6L2P - chains A and B; structure by X-ray diffraction, 2.30 A resolution.

# Chain A (and B)
Protein: Threonine--tRNA ligase
Organism: Salmonella enterica subsp. enterica serovar Cubana str. 76814
Notes: EC 6.1.1.3; chain B of this document is another copy of the same molecule, construct and numbering; everything in this record applies to it too
UniProt: V7II86 (V7II86_SALET); residues 242-642 here correspond to UniProt positions 222-622 (UniProt number = residue number - 20)
Sequence (411 residues; numbered 240 to 650; the number before each row is that of its first residue):
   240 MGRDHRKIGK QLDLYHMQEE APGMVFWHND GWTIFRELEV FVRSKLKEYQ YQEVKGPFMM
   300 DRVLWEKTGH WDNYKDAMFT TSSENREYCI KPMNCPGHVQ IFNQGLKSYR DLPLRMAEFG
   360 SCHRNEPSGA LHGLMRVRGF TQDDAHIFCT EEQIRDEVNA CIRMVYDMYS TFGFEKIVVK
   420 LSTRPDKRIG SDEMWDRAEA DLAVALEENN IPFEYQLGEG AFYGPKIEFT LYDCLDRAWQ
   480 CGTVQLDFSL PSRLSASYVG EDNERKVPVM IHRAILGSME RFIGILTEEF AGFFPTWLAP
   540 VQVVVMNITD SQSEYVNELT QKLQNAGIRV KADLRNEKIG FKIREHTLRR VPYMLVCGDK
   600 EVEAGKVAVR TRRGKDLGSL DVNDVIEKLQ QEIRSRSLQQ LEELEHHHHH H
Unresolved in the structure: 240-241, 643-650 (chain B: 240, 641-650)
Construct notes: expression tag (240-241, 643-650)
Bound ions: Zn2+: Cys-334, His-385, His-511

# Chain A / chain B interface
Pairs across the interface (96; chain A residue first):
  His-255(A) / Gln-339(B)
  His-255(A) / Gln-343(B)
  Gln-257(A) / Gln-339(B)  hydrogen bond
  Glu-258(A) / Arg-325(B)  hydrogen bond (backbone-side chain)
  Glu-259(A) / Met-299(B)
  Glu-259(A) / Asp-300(B)  hydrogen bond (backbone-backbone)
  Glu-259(A) / Leu-303(B)
  Glu-259(A) / Tyr-327(B)
  Ala-260(A) / Pro-296(B)  hydrophobic
  Ala-260(A) / Met-298(B)
  Pro-261(A) / Arg-325(B)
  Pro-261(A) / Tyr-327(B)
  Met-263(A) / Pro-296(B)  hydrophobic
  Met-263(A) / Met-298(B)  hydrophobic
  Val-264(A) / Lys-294(B)
  Val-264(A) / Gly-295(B)
  Val-264(A) / Pro-296(B)
  Phe-265(A) / Lys-294(B)
  Phe-265(A) / Pro-296(B)
  Phe-265(A) / Met-299(B)  hydrophobic
  Phe-265(A) / Gly-336(B)
  Phe-265(A) / Gln-339(B)
  Phe-265(A) / Ile-340(B)  hydrophobic
  Trp-266(A) / Val-293(B)
  Trp-266(A) / Lys-294(B)  hydrogen bond (backbone-backbone)
  His-267(A) / Ile-340(B)
  Asn-268(A) / Gln-291(B)
  Asn-268(A) / Glu-292(B)  hydrogen bond (side chain-backbone)
  Asn-268(A) / Val-293(B)
  Trp-271(A) / Glu-292(B)  hydrogen bond
  Trp-271(A) / Lys-294(B)
  Arg-275(A) / Arg-282(B)
  Arg-275(A) / Glu-292(B)  salt bridge
  Arg-282(A) / Arg-275(B)
  Lys-286(A) / Gln-563(B)
  Gln-291(A) / Asn-268(B)
  Glu-292(A) / Asn-268(B)
  Glu-292(A) / Trp-271(B)  hydrogen bond
  Glu-292(A) / Arg-275(B)  salt bridge
  Val-293(A) / Trp-266(B)
  Val-293(A) / Asn-268(B)
  Lys-294(A) / Val-264(B)
  Lys-294(A) / Phe-265(B)
  Lys-294(A) / Trp-266(B)  hydrogen bond (backbone-backbone)
  Lys-294(A) / Trp-271(B)
  Pro-296(A) / Met-263(B)  hydrophobic
  Pro-296(A) / Val-264(B)
  Pro-296(A) / Phe-265(B)
  Phe-297(A) / Phe-297(B)  hydrophobic
  Phe-297(A) / Ser-360(B)
  Phe-297(A) / His-362(B)
  Met-298(A) / Ala-260(B)
  Met-298(A) / Met-263(B)  hydrophobic
  Met-298(A) / Ile-329(B)  hydrophobic
  Met-298(A) / His-362(B)
  Met-299(A) / Glu-259(B)
  Met-299(A) / Phe-265(B)  hydrophobic
  Asp-300(A) / Glu-259(B)  hydrogen bond (backbone-backbone)
  Phe-318(A) / Thr-320(B)
  Phe-318(A) / Ser-322(B)
  Thr-319(A) / Thr-319(B)
  Thr-319(A) / Thr-320(B)  hydrogen bond (backbone-side chain)
  Thr-320(A) / Phe-318(B)
  Thr-320(A) / Thr-319(B)  hydrogen bond (side chain-backbone)
  Ser-322(A) / Phe-318(B)
  Ser-322(A) / Asn-364(B)  hydrogen bond
  Ser-322(A) / Arg-377(B)  hydrogen bond
  Glu-323(A) / Pro-366(B)
  Glu-323(A) / Ser-367(B)  hydrogen bond (side chain-backbone)
  Glu-323(A) / Arg-377(B)  salt bridge
  Arg-325(A) / Glu-258(B)  hydrogen bond (side chain-backbone)
  Arg-325(A) / Glu-259(B)
  Arg-325(A) / Pro-261(B)
  Tyr-327(A) / Glu-259(B)
  Tyr-327(A) / Pro-261(B)
  Tyr-327(A) / Arg-377(B)
  Ile-329(A) / Ile-329(B)  hydrophobic
  Gly-336(A) / Phe-265(B)
  Gln-339(A) / His-255(B)
  Gln-339(A) / Gln-257(B)  hydrogen bond
  Gln-339(A) / Phe-265(B)
  Ile-340(A) / Phe-265(B)  hydrophobic
  Ile-340(A) / Trp-266(B)
  Ile-340(A) / His-267(B)
  Gln-343(A) / Lys-249(B)
  Gln-343(A) / His-255(B)
  Gln-343(A) / Gln-257(B)
  His-362(A) / Phe-297(B)
  Asn-364(A) / Ser-322(B)  hydrogen bond
  Glu-365(A) / Glu-323(B)
  Pro-366(A) / Glu-323(B)
  Ser-367(A) / Glu-323(B)  hydrogen bond (backbone-side chain)
  Arg-377(A) / Ser-322(B)  hydrogen bond
  Arg-377(A) / Glu-323(B)  salt bridge
  Arg-377(A) / Tyr-327(B)
  Gln-563(A) / Lys-286(B)  hydrogen bond
Also at the interface, not in a pair above, chain A (47 interface residues in all): Gly-295, Leu-303, Ser-321
Also at the interface, not in a pair above, chain B (49 interface residues in all): Ser-321, Glu-365

# In short
The interface between chain A and chain B involves 47 residues on one side and 49 on the other, with 20
hydrogen bonds and 4 salt bridges. Among the polar pairs are Arg-275(A)/Glu-292(B), Glu-323(A)/Arg-377(B) and
Gln-257(A)/Gln-339(B). Cys-334(A), His-385(A) and His-511(A) form the Zn2+ site.
Both chains are Threonine--tRNA ligase (Salmonella enterica subsp. enterica serovar Cubana str. 76814). Entry
6L2P (Threonyl-tRNA synthetase from Salmonella enterica in the apo form) was determined by X-ray diffraction
together with 6L2Q from the same study.
